7LJ2 - chain A; structure by X-ray diffraction, 2.40 A resolution.

[Chain A]
Molecule: Exo-L-galactose-6-sulfatase
Source organism: Bacteroides uniformis
Reference sequence: A0A4Y1VMZ7 (A0A4Y1VMZ7_BACUN); residues 35-535 here correspond to UniProt positions 1-501 (UniProt number = residue number - 34)
Sequence (533 residues; numbered 3 to 535; the number before each row is that of its first residue):
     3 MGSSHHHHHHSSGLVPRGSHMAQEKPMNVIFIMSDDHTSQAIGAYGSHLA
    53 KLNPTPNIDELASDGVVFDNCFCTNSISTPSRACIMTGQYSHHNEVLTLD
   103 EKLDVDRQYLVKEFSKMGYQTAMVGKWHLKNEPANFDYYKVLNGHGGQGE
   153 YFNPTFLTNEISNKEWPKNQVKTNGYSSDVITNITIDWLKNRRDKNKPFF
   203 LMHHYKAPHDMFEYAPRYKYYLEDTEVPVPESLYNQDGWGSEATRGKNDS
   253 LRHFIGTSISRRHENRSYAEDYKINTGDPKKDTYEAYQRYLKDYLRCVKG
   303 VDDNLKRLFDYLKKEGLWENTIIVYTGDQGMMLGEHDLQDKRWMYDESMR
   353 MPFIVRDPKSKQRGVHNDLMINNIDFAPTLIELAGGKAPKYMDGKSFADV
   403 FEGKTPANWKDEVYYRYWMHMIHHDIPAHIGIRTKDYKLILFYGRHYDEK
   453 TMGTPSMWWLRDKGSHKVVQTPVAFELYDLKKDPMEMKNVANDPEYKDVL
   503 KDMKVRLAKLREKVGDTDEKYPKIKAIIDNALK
Not modelled in the structure: 3-28
Sequence notes: initiating methionine (3); expression tag (4-34); conflict Lys392 (Glu358 in A0A4Y1VMZ7)
Bound ions: Ca2+: Asp37, Asp38, Asp330, Gln331 (together with 6-O-sulfo-alpha-L-galactopyranose); Na+: Ser179, Ser180

[In short]
The Ca2+ site is built by Asp37, Asp38, Asp330 and Gln331. Ser179 and Ser180 form the Na+ site.
Chain A is Exo-L-galactose-6-sulfatase (Bacteroides uniformis); the structure, Structure of
Exo-L-galactose-6-sulfatase BuS1_11 from Bacteroides uniformis in complex with neoporphyrabiose, was
determined by X-ray diffraction together with 7LH6, 7LHA, 7LJJ, 7LK7 and 7LNP from the same study.
